7JK1 - chains A and C of the 3 polymer chains in the assembly; structure by X-ray diffraction, 2.62 A resolution.

# Chain A
Molecule: DNA-directed primase/polymerase protein
Organism: Homo sapiens
Notes: EC 2.7.7.-
UniProtKB: Q96LW4 (PRIPO_HUMAN); residue numbers follow UniProt; this construct covers 1-354
Amino-acid sequence (354 residues; numbered 1 to 354; the number before each row is that of its first residue):
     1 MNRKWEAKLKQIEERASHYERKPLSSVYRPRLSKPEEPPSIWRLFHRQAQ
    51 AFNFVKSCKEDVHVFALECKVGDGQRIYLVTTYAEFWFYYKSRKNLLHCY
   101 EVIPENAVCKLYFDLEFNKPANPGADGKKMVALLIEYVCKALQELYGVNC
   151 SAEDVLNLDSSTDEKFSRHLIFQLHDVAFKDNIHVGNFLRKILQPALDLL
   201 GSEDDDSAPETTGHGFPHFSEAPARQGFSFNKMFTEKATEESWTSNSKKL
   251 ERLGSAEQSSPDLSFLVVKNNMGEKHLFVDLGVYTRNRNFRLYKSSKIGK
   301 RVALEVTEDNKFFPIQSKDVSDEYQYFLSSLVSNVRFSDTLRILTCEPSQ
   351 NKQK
Not modelled in the structure: 1, 18-35, 201-260, 349-354
UniProt features mapped onto this chain:
  - binding site (substrate): Arg-76, Asp-114 to Glu-116, Lys-165 to His-169, Arg-288 to Arg-291, Lys-297
  - binding site (Mn(2+)): Asp-114, Glu-116
  - modified residue: Ser-255 (Phosphoserine)
  - natural variant: Tyr-89 (Y89D: In MYP22)
  - mutagenesis: Tyr-89 (Y89F: Does not affect DNA primase activity; Y89S: Reduced DNA primase activity), Asp-114 to Glu-116 (In AxA; abolished DNA primase and polymerase activities), Asp-114 (D114A: Abolishes DNA primase and polymerase activities), His-169 (H169N: Abolishes DNA primase and polymerase activities), Asp-280 (D280A: Abolished Mn(2+) DNA primase activity)
Ion coordination: Ca2+: Asp-114, Glu-116 (together with 2'-deoxycytidine-5'-triphosphate)
Residues lining bound ligands: 2'-deoxycytidine-5'-triphosphate (DCP): Arg-76, Tyr-100, Asp-114, Glu-116, Ser-160, Lys-165, Ser-167, His-169, Asp-280, Val-283, Arg-288, Asn-289, Phe-290, Arg-291, Lys-297
From the paper describing this entry:
  - catalytic residues: Asp-114, Glu-116, Asp-280
  - binding site for 2'-deoxycytidine-5'-triphosphate: Lys-165, Ser-167, His-169, Arg-288, Asn-289, Phe-290, Arg-291, Lys-297
  - binding site for the 17-nt DNA strand (chain C): His-46, Arg-47, Gly-74, Gln-75, Arg-76
  - contacts within the chain: Arg-3/Glu-105 (salt bridge)
  - conformationally variable residues (helix shift, order/disorder transition): Met-1 to Ser-17, His-18 to Lys-34

# Chain C
Molecule: 17-nt DNA strand
Sequence (17 nucleotides; row label = number of the first residue in the row):
     1 CAGCGCTACCACACCCC
Not modelled in the structure: 1
Modified positions: 8OG (8-oxo-2'-deoxy-guanosine-5'-monophosphate) at position 3

# Interface between chain A and chain C
Pairs across the interface (16; chain A residue first):
  Arg-3(A) with DG5(C), salt bridge to the phosphate; DC6(C), salt bridge to the phosphate
  His-46(A) with DA2(C), base contact; 8OG_3(C), phosphate contact
  Arg-47(A) with DA2(C), base contact; DC4(C), phosphate contact
  Gln-48(A) with DC4(C), hydrogen bond to the phosphate
  Gly-74(A) with 8OG_3(C), base contact
  Gln-75(A) with 8OG_3(C), phosphate contact
  Arg-76(A) with 8OG_3(C), hydrogen bond to the sugar
  Tyr-78(A) with 8OG_3(C), sugar contact; DC4(C), sugar contact
  Arg-286(A) with DG5(C), sugar contact; DC6(C), salt bridge to the phosphate
  Asn-287(A) with DG5(C), phosphate contact
  Asn-289(A) with 8OG_3(C), base contact
Other interface residues (no listed pair), chain A (14 interface residues in all): Ala-49, Asp-73, Thr-285

# Summary
The interface between chain A and chain C involves 14 residues on one side and 5 on the other; the contacts
include 2 hydrogen bonds and 3 salt bridges. Polar contacts include Arg-76(A)/8OG_3(C), Gln-48(A)/DC4(C) and
Arg-3(A)/DG5(C). From the paper: catalytic residues Asp-114(A), Glu-116(A) and Asp-280(A); a binding site for
2'-deoxycytidine-5'-triphosphate at Lys-165(A), Ser-167(A) and His-169(A) among others.
Here chain A is DNA-directed primase/polymerase protein (Homo sapiens) and chain C is a 17-nt DNA strand.
Entry 7JK1 (Human PrimPol inserting correct dCTP opposite the 8-oxoguanine lesion) was determined by X-ray
diffraction together with 7JKL, 7JKP, 7JL8 and 7JLG from the same study.
